Entry 8G2W (electron microscopy, 3.70 A resolution); this record covers chains B and J of the 8 polymer chains in the assembly.

# Chain B
Molecule: 31-nt DNA strand
Organism: Escherichia coli
Notes: EC 2.7.7.6
Sequence (31 nucleotides; numbered 1 to 31; the number before each row is that of its first residue):
     1 CTCTGAATCT CTTCCTCGTG TGGTCAGGAC G

# Chain J
Name: DNA-directed RNA polymerase subunit beta'
Organism: Escherichia coli
UniProtKB: C3SIA2 (C3SIA2_ECOLX); residue numbers follow UniProt; this construct covers 16-1373
Sequence (1358 residues; each row starts with the number of its first residue):
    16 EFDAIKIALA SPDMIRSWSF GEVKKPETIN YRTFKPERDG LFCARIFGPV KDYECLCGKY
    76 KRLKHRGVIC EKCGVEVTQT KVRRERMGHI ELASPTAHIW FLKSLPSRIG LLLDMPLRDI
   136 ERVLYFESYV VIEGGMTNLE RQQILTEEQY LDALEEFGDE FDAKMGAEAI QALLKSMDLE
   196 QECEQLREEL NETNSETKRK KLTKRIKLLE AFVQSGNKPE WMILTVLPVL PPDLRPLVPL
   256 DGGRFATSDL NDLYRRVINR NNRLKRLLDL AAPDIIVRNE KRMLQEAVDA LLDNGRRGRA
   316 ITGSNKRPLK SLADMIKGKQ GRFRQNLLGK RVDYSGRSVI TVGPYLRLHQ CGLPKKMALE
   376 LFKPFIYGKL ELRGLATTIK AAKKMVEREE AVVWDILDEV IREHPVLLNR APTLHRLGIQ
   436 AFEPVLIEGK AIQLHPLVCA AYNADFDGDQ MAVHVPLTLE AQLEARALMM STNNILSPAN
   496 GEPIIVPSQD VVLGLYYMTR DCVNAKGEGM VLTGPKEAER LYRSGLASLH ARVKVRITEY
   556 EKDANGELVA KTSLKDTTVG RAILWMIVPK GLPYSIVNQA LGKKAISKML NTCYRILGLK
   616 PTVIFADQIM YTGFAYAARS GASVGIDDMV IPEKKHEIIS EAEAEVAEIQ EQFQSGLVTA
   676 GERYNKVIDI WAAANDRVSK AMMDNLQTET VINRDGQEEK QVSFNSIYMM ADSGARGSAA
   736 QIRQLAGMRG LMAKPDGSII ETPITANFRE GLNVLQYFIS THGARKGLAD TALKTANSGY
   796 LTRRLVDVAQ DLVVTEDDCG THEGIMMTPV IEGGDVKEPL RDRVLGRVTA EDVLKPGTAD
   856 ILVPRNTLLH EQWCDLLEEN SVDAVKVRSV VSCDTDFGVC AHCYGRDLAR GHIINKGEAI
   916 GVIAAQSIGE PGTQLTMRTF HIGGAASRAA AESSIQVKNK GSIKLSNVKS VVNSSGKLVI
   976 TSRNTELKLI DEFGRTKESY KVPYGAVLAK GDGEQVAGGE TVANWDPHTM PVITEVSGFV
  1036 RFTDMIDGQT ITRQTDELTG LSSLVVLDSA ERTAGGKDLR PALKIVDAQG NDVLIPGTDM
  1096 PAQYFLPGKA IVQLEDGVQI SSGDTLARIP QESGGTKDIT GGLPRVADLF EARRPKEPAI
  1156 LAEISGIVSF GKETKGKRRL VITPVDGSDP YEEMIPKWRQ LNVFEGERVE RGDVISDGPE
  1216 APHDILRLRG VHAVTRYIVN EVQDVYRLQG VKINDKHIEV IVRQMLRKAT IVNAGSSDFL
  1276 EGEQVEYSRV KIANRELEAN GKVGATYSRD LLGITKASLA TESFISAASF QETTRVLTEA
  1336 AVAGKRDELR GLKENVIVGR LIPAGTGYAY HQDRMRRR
Not modelled in the structure: 934-947, 1127-1133
Metal / ion sites: Mg2+: Asp460, Asp462, Asp464 (shared with 1 residue of chain R)

# Chain B / chain J interface
Contacting residue pairs (50):
  DC3(B) - Ser210(J)  hydrogen bond to the phosphate
  DT4(B) - Ser210(J)  phosphate contact
  DT4(B) - Glu211(J)  phosphate contact
  DT4(B) - Thr212(J)  hydrogen bond to the phosphate
  DG5(B) - Glu211(J)  phosphate contact
  DG5(B) - Lys1172(J)  phosphate contact
  DA6(B) - Lys1172(J)  salt bridge to the phosphate
  DT10(B) - Leu120(J)  phosphate contact
  DC11(B) - Lys118(J)  phosphate contact
  DC11(B) - Leu120(J)  sugar contact
  DC11(B) - Arg1330(J)  hydrogen bond to the phosphate
  DT12(B) - Arg311(J)  salt bridge to the phosphate
  DT12(B) - Gln1326(J)  hydrogen bond to the phosphate
  DT12(B) - Glu1327(J)  sugar contact
  DT12(B) - Thr1329(J)  hydrogen bond to the phosphate
  DT12(B) - Arg1330(J)  salt bridge to the phosphate
  DT13(B) - Lys332(J)  phosphate contact
  DT13(B) - Gln1326(J)  hydrogen bond to the sugar
  DT13(B) - Glu1327(J)  hydrogen bond to the phosphate
  DC14(B) - Lys334(J)  phosphate contact
  DC14(B) - Arg339(J)  salt bridge to the phosphate
  DC14(B) - Tyr795(J)  phosphate contact
  DC14(B) - Arg798(J)  salt bridge to the phosphate
  DC15(B) - Lys334(J)  salt bridge to the phosphate
  DC15(B) - Thr790(J)  hydrogen bond to the base
  DC15(B) - Ala791(J)  sugar contact
  DC15(B) - Gly794(J)  sugar contact
  DC15(B) - Tyr795(J)  sugar contact
  DT16(B) - Lys334(J)  salt bridge to the phosphate
  DT16(B) - Arg339(J)  salt bridge to the phosphate
  DT16(B) - Arg798(J)  phosphate contact
  DC17(B) - Arg352(J)  base contact
  DC17(B) - Ala426(J)  base contact
  DG18(B) - Arg346(J)  salt bridge to the phosphate
  DG18(B) - Arg352(J)  salt bridge to the phosphate
  DT24(B) - Asp256(J)  base contact
  DT24(B) - Thr262(J)  base contact
  DT24(B) - Ser319(J)  phosphate contact
  DC25(B) - Asp267(J)  base contact
  DC25(B) - Arg270(J)  base contact
  DC25(B) - Arg271(J)  base contact
  DC25(B) - Thr317(J)  hydrogen bond to the base
  DC25(B) - Gly318(J)  base contact
  DC25(B) - Ser319(J)  base contact
  DA26(B) - Tyr46(J)  hydrogen bond to the phosphate
  DA26(B) - Ala261(J)  phosphate contact
  DA26(B) - Ser319(J)  base contact
  DG27(B) - Glu42(J)  hydrogen bond to the base
  DG27(B) - Tyr46(J)  base contact
  DA29(B) - Arg47(J)  base contact
Other interface residues (no listed pair), chain J (39 interface residues in all): Asn209, Gly333, Pro427, Gln465, Thr1328

# In short
18 residues of chain B face 39 of chain J across their interface; the contacts include 11 hydrogen bonds and
10 salt bridges. Polar contacts include DC15(B)-Thr790(J), DC25(B)-Thr317(J) and DG27(B)-Glu42(J). The Mg2+
site is built by Asp460(J), Asp462(J) and Asp464(J).
Here chain B is a 31-nt DNA strand and chain J is DNA-directed RNA polymerase subunit beta', both from
Escherichia coli. Entry 8G2W (Cryo-EM structure of 3DVA component 2 of Escherichia coli que-PEC (paused
elongation complex) RNA Polymerase minus ...) was determined by electron microscopy (same publication as 8F3C,
8G00, 8G1S, 8G4W, 8G7E and 8G8Z).
